7X42 - chains L and H of the 6 polymer chains in the assembly; structure by electron microscopy, 3.88 A resolution.

[Chain L]
Protein: 8A10 light chain
Source organism: Mus musculus
Sequence (108 residues; each row starts with the number of its first residue):
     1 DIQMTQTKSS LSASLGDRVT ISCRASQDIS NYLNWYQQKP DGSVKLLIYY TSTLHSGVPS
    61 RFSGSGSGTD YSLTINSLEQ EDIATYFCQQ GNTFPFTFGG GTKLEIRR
Unresolved in the structure: 7-8
Cystine bridges: Cys23-Cys88

[Chain H]
Protein: 8A10 heavy chain
Source organism: Mus musculus
Sequence (118 residues; row label = number of the first residue in the row):
     1 QVQLQQSAAE LARPGASVKM SCKASGYTFT TYTMHWVKQR PGQGLEWIGY INPSSRYTEY
    61 NQKFKDKTTL TADKSSSTAY MQLSSLTFED SAVYYCARRS EADRFVYWGQ GTLVTVSA
Unresolved in the structure: 1
Cystine bridges: Cys22-Cys96

[How chain L and chain H interact]
Pairs across the interface - 16 pairs, chain L then chain H:
  Asn34(L) - Arg104(H)
  Tyr36(L) - Arg104(H)
  Tyr36(L) - Phe105(H)  hydrogen bond (side chain-backbone)
  Gln38(L) - Gln39(H)  hydrogen bond
  Gln38(L) - Tyr95(H)
  Gly42(L) - Tyr95(H)
  Gly42(L) - Gln110(H)
  Val44(L) - Trp108(H)  hydrophobic
  Tyr49(L) - Arg104(H)
  Phe87(L) - Leu45(H)  hydrophobic
  Gly91(L) - Asp103(H)
  Phe94(L) - Trp47(H)  hydrophobic
  Pro95(L) - Trp47(H)  hydrophobic
  Pro95(L) - Asn61(H)
  Phe96(L) - Trp47(H)  hydrophobic
  Phe98(L) - Leu45(H)  hydrophobic
Also at the interface, not in a pair above, chain L (15 interface residues in all): Leu46, Gln89, Gly99
Also at the interface, not in a pair above, chain H (15 interface residues in all): His35, Val37, Gly44, Glu46, Tyr60

[Overview]
The chain L/chain H interface involves 15 residues from each chain, with 2 hydrogen bonds. Polar contacts
include Tyr36(L)-Phe105(H) and Gln38(L)-Gln39(H).
Here chain L is 8A10 light chain and chain H is 8A10 heavy chain, both from Mus musculus. Entry 7X42 (Cryo-EM
structure of Coxsackievirus B1 pre-A-particle in complex with nAb 8A10 (classified from CVB1 mature virion
...) was determined by electron microscopy together with 7X2G, 7X2I, 7X2O, 7X2T, 7X2W, 7X35 and 7 further
entries from the same study.
